3A79 - chains A and C of the 3 polymer chains in the assembly; structure by X-ray diffraction, 2.90 A resolution.

[Chain A]
Name: Toll-like receptor 2, Variable lymphocyte receptor B
From: Mus musculus
Notes: fragment: extracellular domain, (mouse), (Inshore hagfish)
Reference sequence: chimeric construct of Q9QUN7, Q4G1L2: residues 1-506 from Q9QUN7 (TLR2_MOUSE) positions 1-506 (same numbers); residues 509-576 from Q4G1L2 positions 133-200 (UniProt number = residue number - 376)
Sequence (580 residues; numbered 1 to 580; the number before each row is that of its first residue):
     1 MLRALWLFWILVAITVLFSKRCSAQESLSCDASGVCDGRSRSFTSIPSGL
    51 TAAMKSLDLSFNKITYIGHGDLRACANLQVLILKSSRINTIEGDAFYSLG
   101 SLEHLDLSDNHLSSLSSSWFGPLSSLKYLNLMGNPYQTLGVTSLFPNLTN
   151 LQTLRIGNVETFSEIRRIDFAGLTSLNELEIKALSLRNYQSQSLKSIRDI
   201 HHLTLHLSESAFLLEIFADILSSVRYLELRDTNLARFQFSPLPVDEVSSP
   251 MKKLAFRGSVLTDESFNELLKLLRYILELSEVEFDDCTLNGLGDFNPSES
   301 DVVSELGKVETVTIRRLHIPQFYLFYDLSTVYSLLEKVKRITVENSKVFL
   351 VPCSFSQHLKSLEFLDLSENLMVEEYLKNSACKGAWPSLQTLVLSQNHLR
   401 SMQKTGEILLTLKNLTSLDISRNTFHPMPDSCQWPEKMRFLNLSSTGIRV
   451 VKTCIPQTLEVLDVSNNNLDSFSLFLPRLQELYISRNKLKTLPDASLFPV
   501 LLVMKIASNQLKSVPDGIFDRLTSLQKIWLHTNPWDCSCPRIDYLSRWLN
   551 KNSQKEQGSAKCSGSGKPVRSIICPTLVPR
Unresolved in the structure: 1-25, 576-580
Construct notes: linker (507-508); expression tag (577-580)
Swiss-Prot annotation at these positions:
  - site: Phe349 (Interaction with bacterial lipopeptide)
  - glycosylation (N-linked (GlcNAc...) asparagine): Asn147, Asn414, Asn442
Cystine bridges: Cys30-Cys36, Cys353-Cys382, Cys432-Cys454, Cys537-Cys562, Cys539-Cys574
Covalently attached groups: N-acetylglucosamine (NAG) linked to Asn147, Asn414, Asn442
Small-molecule neighbours: (2S)-propane-1,2-diyl dihexadecanoate (PXS): Phe256, Leu261, Thr262, Ser265, Phe266, Leu269, Leu270, Val282, Phe284, Phe295, Leu306, Val312, Ile314, Leu317, Ile319, Phe322, Phe325, Tyr326, Leu328, Leu335, Ile341, Val343, Ser346, Lys347, Val348, Phe349, Leu350, Val351, Pro352, Phe355

[Chain C]
Name: Pam2CSK4
Sequence (6 residues; row label = number of the first residue in the row):
    11 CSKKKK
Covalently attached groups: (2S)-propane-1,2-diyl dihexadecanoate (PXS) linked to Cys11

[Chain A / chain C interface]
Residue-residue contacts (13):
  Asp294(A) with Lys14(C), salt bridge
  Leu324(A) with Ser12(C)
  Phe325(A) with Cys11(C); Ser12(C), hydrogen bond (backbone-backbone)
  Tyr326(A) with Cys11(C); Ser12(C); Lys13(C); Lys14(C)
  Asp327(A) with Ser12(C), hydrogen bond (backbone-backbone); Lys13(C)
  Phe349(A) with Cys11(C)
  Leu350(A) with Cys11(C), hydrophobic
  Pro352(A) with Cys11(C), hydrophobic
Other interface residues (no listed pair), chain C (5 interface residues in all): Lys15

[Summary]
8 residues of chain A and 5 residues of chain C are in contact; the contacts include 2 hydrogen bonds and 1
salt bridge. Among the polar pairs are Asp294(A)-Lys14(C), Phe325(A)-Ser12(C) and Asp327(A)-Ser12(C). Bound to
chain A: (2S)-propane-1,2-diyl dihexadecanoate.
Here chain A is Toll-like receptor 2, Variable lymphocyte receptor B (Mus musculus) and chain C is Pam2CSK4.
Entry 3A79 (Crystal structure of TLR2-TLR6-Pam2CSK4 complex) was determined by X-ray diffraction together with
3A7B and 3A7C from the same study.
